PDB entry 7JX0 | X-ray diffraction, 3.15 A resolution | chain A

[Chain A]
Name: Phosphatidylinositol 4,5-bisphosphate 3-kinase catalytic subunit gamma isoform
Organism: Homo sapiens
Notes: EC 2.7.1.153, 2.7.11.1
UniProtKB: P48736 (PK3CG_HUMAN); numbering as in UniProt (aligned over 144-1102)
Amino-acid sequence (966 residues; numbered 143 to 1108; the number before each row is that of its first residue):
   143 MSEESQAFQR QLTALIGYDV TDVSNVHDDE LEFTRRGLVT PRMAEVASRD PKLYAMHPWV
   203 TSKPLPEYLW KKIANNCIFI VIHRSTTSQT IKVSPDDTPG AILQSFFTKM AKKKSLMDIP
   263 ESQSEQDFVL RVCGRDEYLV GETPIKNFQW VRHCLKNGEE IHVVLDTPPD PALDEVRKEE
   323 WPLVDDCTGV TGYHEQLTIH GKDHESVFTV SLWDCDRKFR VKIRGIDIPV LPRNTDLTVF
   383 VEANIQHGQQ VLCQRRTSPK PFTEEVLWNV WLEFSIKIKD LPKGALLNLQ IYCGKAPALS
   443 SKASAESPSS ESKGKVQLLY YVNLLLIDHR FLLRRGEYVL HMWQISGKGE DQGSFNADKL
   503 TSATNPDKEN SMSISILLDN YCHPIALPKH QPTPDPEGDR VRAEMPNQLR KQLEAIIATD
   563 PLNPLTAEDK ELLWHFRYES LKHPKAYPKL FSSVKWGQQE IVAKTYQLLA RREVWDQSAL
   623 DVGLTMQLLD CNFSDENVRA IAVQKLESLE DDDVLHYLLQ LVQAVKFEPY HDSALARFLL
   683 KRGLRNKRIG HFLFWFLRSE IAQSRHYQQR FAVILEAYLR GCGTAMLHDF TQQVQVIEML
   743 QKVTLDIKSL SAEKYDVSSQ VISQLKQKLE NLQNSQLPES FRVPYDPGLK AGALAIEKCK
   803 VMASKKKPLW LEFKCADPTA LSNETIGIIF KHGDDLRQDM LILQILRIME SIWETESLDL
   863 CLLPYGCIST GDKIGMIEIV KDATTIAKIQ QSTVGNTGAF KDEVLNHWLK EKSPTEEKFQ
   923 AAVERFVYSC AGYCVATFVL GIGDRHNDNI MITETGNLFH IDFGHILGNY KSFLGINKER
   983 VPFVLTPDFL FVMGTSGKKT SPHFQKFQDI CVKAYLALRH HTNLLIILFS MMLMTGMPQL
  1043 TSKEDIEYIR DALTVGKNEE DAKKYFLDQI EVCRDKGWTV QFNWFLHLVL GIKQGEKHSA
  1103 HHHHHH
Disordered / not traced: 143-144, 226-229, 251-267, 322-356, 374-378, 436-457, 490-496, 523-544, 754-757, 777-779, 897-901, 969-981, 998-1001, 1041-1042, 1089-1108
Differences from the reference sequence: initiating methionine (143); expression tag (1103-1108)
Residues lining bound ligands: VLV (N~3~-{[5-(4-acetylphenyl)-4-methyl-1,3-thiazol-2-yl]carbamoyl}-N-tert-butyl-beta-alaninamide): M804, W812, E814, E826, T827, I828, G829, I831, K833, Y867, I879, E880, I881, V882, K883, D884, A885, M953, F961, I963, D964
Curated features (UniProtKB/Swiss-Prot):
  - region: V803 to K809 (G-loop), G943 to N951 (Catalytic loop), H962 to T988 (Activation loop)
  - binding site (ATP): G829 to L838, L864 to T872, F961 to L969
  - modified residue: T1024 (Phosphothreonine), S1101 (Phosphoserine)
  - natural variant: R1021 (R1021P: In IMD97), N1085 (N1085S: In IMD97)
  - mutagenesis: K833 (K833R: Loss of kinase activity. Loss of autophosphorylation. Reduced inflammatory reactions but no alterations in cardiac contractility), R947 (R947P: Abolishes protein and lipid kinase activity. Does not abolish interaction with GRK2), S1101 (S1101A/Q: Loss of autophosphorylation. No effect on phosphatidylinositol-4,5-bisphosphate 3-kinase activity)
Reported in the primary citation:
  - binding site for VLV: V882, K883
  - conformationally variable residues (side-chain flip): K883
  - contacts within the chain: K883-D884, K883-T955
  - specificity-determining residues: K883, T955
  - specificity-determining residues: K802 (proposed by the authors, not directly observed)
  - mutagenesis - R1021C: increased catalytic activity on basally and in the presence of Gbetagamma
  - mutagenesis - R1021P: decreased catalytic activity on lipidated Gbetagamma
  - mutagenesis - R1021P: increased catalytic activity (basal ATPase activity)
  - mutagenesis - R1021P (>20-fold): decreased expression
  - disease-associated variants - N1085S: decreased catalytic activity (citing earlier work)

[In short]
Bound to chain A: compound VLV. From UniProt: 28 ATP-binding residues and 3 mutagenesis sites. From the paper:
a binding site for VLV at V882 and K883; R1021C increases catalytic activity on basally and in the presence of
Gbetagamma; 3 substitutions were tested in all.
Chain A is Phosphatidylinositol 4,5-bisphosphate 3-kinase catalytic subunit gamma isoform (Homo sapiens); the
structure, NVS-PI3-4 bound to the PI3Kg catalytic subunit p110 gamma, was determined by X-ray diffraction
together with 7JWE and 7JWZ from the same study.
